PDB entry 8UVK | X-ray diffraction, 2.21 A resolution | chains B and C of the 4 polymer chains in the assembly

[Chain B]
Molecule: DNA-binding response regulator
Source organism: Campylobacter jejuni
Reference sequence: A0A3H9R6A1 (A0A3H9R6A1_CAMJU); numbering as in UniProt (aligned over 2-223)
Amino-acid sequence (224 residues; row label = number of the first residue in the row; numbering starts at 0):
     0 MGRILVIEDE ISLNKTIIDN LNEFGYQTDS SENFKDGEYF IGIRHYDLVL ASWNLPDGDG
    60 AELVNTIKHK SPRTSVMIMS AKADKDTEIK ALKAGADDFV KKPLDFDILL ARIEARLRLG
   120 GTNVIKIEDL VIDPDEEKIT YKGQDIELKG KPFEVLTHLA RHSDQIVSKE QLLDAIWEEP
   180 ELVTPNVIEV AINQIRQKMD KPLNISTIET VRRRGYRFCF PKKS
Not modelled in the structure: 0, 222-223
Differences from the reference sequence: initiating methionine (0); expression tag (1)

[Chain C]
Molecule: 21-nt DNA strand
Sequence (21 nucleotides; numbered 1 to 21; the number before each row is that of its first residue):
     1 TTGGTTAATA ATATCTTAAT T

[Chain B / chain C interface]
Residue-residue contacts (17):
  Lys-168(B) / DT14(C)  salt bridge to the phosphate
  Asn-185(B) / DT16(C)  hydrogen bond to the base
  Glu-188(B) / DT14(C)  sugar contact
  Glu-188(B) / DC15(C)  phosphate contact
  Glu-188(B) / DT16(C)  base contact
  Val-189(B) / DT17(C)  base contact
  Asn-192(B) / DT16(C)  hydrogen bond to the phosphate
  Asn-192(B) / DT17(C)  base contact
  Arg-195(B) / DC15(C)  salt bridge to the phosphate
  Thr-209(B) / DT14(C)  phosphate contact
  Thr-209(B) / DC15(C)  hydrogen bond to the phosphate
  Arg-211(B) / DT12(C)  hydrogen bond to the base
  Arg-211(B) / DA13(C)  hydrogen bond to the sugar
  Arg-211(B) / DT14(C)  phosphate contact
  Arg-212(B) / DA13(C)  phosphate contact
  Arg-212(B) / DT14(C)  hydrogen bond to the phosphate
  Tyr-215(B) / DC15(C)  hydrogen bond to the phosphate
Also at the interface, not in a pair above, chain B (11 interface residues in all): Val-210

[Overview]
11 residues of chain B and 6 residues of chain C are in contact, with 7 hydrogen bonds and 2 salt bridges.
Polar contacts include Asn-185(B)/DT16(C), Arg-211(B)/DT12(C) and Arg-211(B)/DA13(C).
Chain B is DNA-binding response regulator (Campylobacter jejuni) and chain C is a 21-nt DNA strand; the
structure, CosR DNA bound form II, was determined by X-ray diffraction together with 8UUZ and 8UVX from the
same study.
